Entry 7M2X (electron microscopy, 3.60 A resolution); this record covers chains A and C of the 5 polymer chains in the assembly.

# Chain A
Protein: Tubulin gamma chain
Source organism: Saccharomyces cerevisiae (strain ATCC 204508 / S288c)
Reference sequence: P53378 (TBG_YEAST); numbering as in UniProt (aligned over 1-473)
Chain sequence (473 residues; numbered 1 to 473; the number before each row is that of its first residue):
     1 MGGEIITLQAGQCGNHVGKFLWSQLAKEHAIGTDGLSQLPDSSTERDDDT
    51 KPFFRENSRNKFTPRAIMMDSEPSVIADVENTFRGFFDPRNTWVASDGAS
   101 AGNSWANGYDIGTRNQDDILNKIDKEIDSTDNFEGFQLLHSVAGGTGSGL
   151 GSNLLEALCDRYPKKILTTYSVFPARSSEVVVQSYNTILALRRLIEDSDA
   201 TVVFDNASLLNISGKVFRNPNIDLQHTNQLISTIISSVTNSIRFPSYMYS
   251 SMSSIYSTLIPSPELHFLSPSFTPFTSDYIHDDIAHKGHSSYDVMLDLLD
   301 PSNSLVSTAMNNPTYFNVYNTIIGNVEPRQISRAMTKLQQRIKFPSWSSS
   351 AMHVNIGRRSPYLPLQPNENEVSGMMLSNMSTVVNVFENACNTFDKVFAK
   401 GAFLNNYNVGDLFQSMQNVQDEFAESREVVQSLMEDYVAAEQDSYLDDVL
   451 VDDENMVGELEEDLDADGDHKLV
Unresolved in the structure: 1-2, 279-285, 454-473
Swiss-Prot annotation at these positions:
  - binding site (GTP): Ala143 to Gly149
Residues lining bound ligands: GDP (guanosine-5'-diphosphate): Gly11, Gln12, Cys13, His16, Val17, Asn103, Ser141, Ala143, Gly144, Gly145, Thr146, Gly147, Val172, Pro174, Gln183, Asn206, Leu209, Leu224, Gln225, Thr227, Asn228, Ile231

# Chain C
Protein: Spindle pole body component SPC97
Source organism: Saccharomyces cerevisiae (strain ATCC 204508 / S288c)
Reference sequence: P38863 (SPC97_YEAST); residues 1-823 here = UniProt positions 1-823
Chain sequence (823 residues; numbered 1 to 823; the number before each row is that of its first residue):
     1 MEIKEVDDRAELLRYTNNIPLLGKLVNHQPLWSTNPKLKSFSLEKISAPD
    51 QRRVQEALVVKDLLNVLIGLEGTYIRYFNDYEPSDPETPIEFKIAKKMDP
   101 SFKTFSRRIVRYGKQYMILTRAYEKWSDTSFGMVLQRFAYEIRRFLEDVY
   151 LKTLVERLERDFNKVPNFSIRELEQIINETEVNKQMELLYNIYEEIFREI
   201 EERRTNQSSQEDFNNFMDSMKNESSLHLRLMVAFDTTVYPVPKGGAILKI
   251 FQQKILENLGDRSSVMFLKKLLNNISQDYCTMLYEWLTQGILNDPYQEFM
   301 TYDDLEGKTDNIFDTRDRAWDTQYFIRKDVLLRDCDSEEDKNLLFKMLRT
   351 GILLKVVRASLQIPTIPSNSSDITIQEINDFADLMEGSNLELYVDKCYSR
   401 ANEIFLKLFFQGYDLINVLKHLQQIFLGYQSGHNVLKFLTKNMGELTKHY
   451 RNDNNANYDKLLQNFELERQSENPNNLMRQLLMIQFDTETLPQVLSHYLQ
   501 IYPEVPENNSANDDSDPLMHANNFKNMNAILFDELSKERTGAYHGSNLEL
   551 YTPKSAIYHLKFDINIPYPLNIIISRTCMIKYQIILRYQLVLQYHSRLLD
   601 ETWMDLNKTPSWKYRGYSHTVKRRIVRATRVLHAKMNHFIKTIMEYFNQN
   651 VIDKEVYSLEKCYRNPTLAVAIQNELEGGLTNIMTNRCLSDLIPLQLQIF
   701 DIVYKFCKFIKSMRAKLCQLDPVLYEKHKSGMMKTLNEGYRTNNGGQEDV
   751 GYQEDAALELIQKLIEYISNASSIFRKCLINFTQELSTEKFDFYDSSSVD
   801 AAGIERVLYSIVPPRSASASSQR
Unresolved in the structure: 210-226, 307-317, 504-555, 727-750, 792-800, 815-823

# Interface between chain A and chain C
Residue-residue contacts (83):
  Asp47(A) - Lys420(C)  salt bridge
  Asp49(A) - His433(C)  salt bridge
  Lys164(A) - Thr609(C)  hydrogen bond
  Ile166(A) - Met604(C)  hydrophobic
  Asp199(A) - Lys608(C)  salt bridge
  Pro245(A) - His433(C)
  Ser246(A) - Gln430(C)
  Ser246(A) - Ser431(C)  hydrogen bond (backbone-backbone)
  Ser246(A) - Gly432(C)  hydrogen bond (backbone-backbone)
  Tyr247(A) - Gly428(C)
  Tyr247(A) - Tyr429(C)  hydrophobic
  Tyr247(A) - Gln430(C)
  Tyr247(A) - Gly432(C)
  Tyr247(A) - Gln593(C)
  Tyr247(A) - Asn648(C)  hydrogen bond (side chain-backbone)
  Tyr247(A) - Ile652(C)
  Tyr247(A) - Asp653(C)  hydrogen bond (side chain-backbone)
  Met248(A) - Lys641(C)
  Met248(A) - Met644(C)  hydrophobic
  Met248(A) - Glu645(C)
  Tyr249(A) - Lys641(C)
  Tyr249(A) - Glu645(C)  hydrogen bond
  Ser250(A) - Gly432(C)  hydrogen bond (side chain-backbone)
  Ser250(A) - Leu436(C)
  Ser251(A) - Leu436(C)
  Ser253(A) - Asp600(C)
  Ser253(A) - Trp603(C)  hydrogen bond (backbone-side chain)
  Ser254(A) - Asp600(C)  hydrogen bond
  Ser254(A) - Lys641(C)
  Tyr256(A) - Trp603(C)  hydrophobic
  Ser257(A) - Asp600(C)  hydrogen bond
  Ser257(A) - Trp603(C)  hydrogen bond
  Ser257(A) - Asn637(C)  hydrogen bond (backbone-side chain)
  Ser257(A) - Lys641(C)
  Thr258(A) - Asn637(C)
  Thr258(A) - His638(C)
  Thr258(A) - Lys641(C)
  Ile260(A) - Asn607(C)  hydrogen bond (backbone-side chain)
  Pro261(A) - Arg630(C)
  Ser262(A) - Asn607(C)  hydrogen bond (backbone-side chain)
  Pro263(A) - Leu606(C)
  Pro263(A) - Asn607(C)
  Pro263(A) - Trp612(C)  hydrophobic
  Pro328(A) - Asn650(C)
  Ser332(A) - Ala802(C)
  Met335(A) - Arg806(C)
  Met335(A) - Tyr809(C)
  Thr336(A) - Tyr809(C)  hydrogen bond
  Gln339(A) - Tyr809(C)  hydrogen bond (side chain-backbone)
  Phe344(A) - Pro814(C)  hydrophobic
  Pro345(A) - Pro814(C)
  Ser346(A) - Pro814(C)
  Trp347(A) - Lys635(C)
  Ser348(A) - Pro814(C)
  Ser349(A) - Ser810(C)
  Ser349(A) - Ile811(C)  hydrogen bond (side chain-backbone)
  Ser349(A) - Val812(C)  hydrogen bond (side chain-backbone)
  Ser349(A) - Pro813(C)
  Ser349(A) - Pro814(C)
  Ser350(A) - Tyr809(C)
  Ser350(A) - Ser810(C)
  Ala351(A) - His638(C)
  Ala351(A) - Ser810(C)
  His353(A) - His638(C)  hydrogen bond
  His353(A) - Thr642(C)
  His353(A) - Glu645(C)  salt bridge
  Val354(A) - Glu645(C)
  Val354(A) - Gln649(C)  hydrogen bond (backbone-side chain)
  Asn355(A) - Gln649(C)
  Ile356(A) - Gln649(C)
  Arg358(A) - Gln430(C)  hydrogen bond
  Tyr445(A) - Arg627(C)  hydrogen bond (backbone-side chain)
  Leu446(A) - Val631(C)  hydrophobic
  Asp448(A) - Arg623(C)  hydrogen bond (backbone-side chain)
  Val449(A) - Arg623(C)
  Val449(A) - Arg624(C)
  Val449(A) - Arg627(C)
  Val449(A) - Ala628(C)
  Leu450(A) - Ala628(C)  hydrophobic
  Leu450(A) - Val631(C)  hydrophobic
  Asp452(A) - Arg624(C)  salt bridge
  Asp453(A) - Ile765(C)
  Asp453(A) - Ser769(C)  hydrogen bond
Other interface residues (no listed pair), chain A (49 interface residues in all): Thr44, Asn317, Met352
Other interface residues (no listed pair), chain C (47 interface residues in all): Asn473, Leu599

# Summary
49 residues of chain A face 47 of chain C across their interface, with 24 hydrogen bonds and 5 salt bridges.
Among the polar pairs are Asp47(A)-Lys420(C), Asp49(A)-His433(C) and Asp199(A)-Lys608(C). Bound to chain A:
GDP. UniProt lists 7 GTP-binding residues on chain A.
Here chain A is Tubulin gamma chain and chain C is Spindle pole body component SPC97, both from Saccharomyces
cerevisiae (strain ATCC 204508 / S288c). Entry 7M2X (Open conformation of the Yeast wild-type gamma-TuRC) was
determined by electron microscopy (same publication as 7M2W, 7M2Y, 7M2Z and 7M3P).
